PDB entry 7Z8Q | electron microscopy, 4.08 A resolution (low resolution: residue-level contacts below are approximate; hydrogen-bond / salt-bridge calls are withheld) | chains a and b of the 5 polymer chains in the assembly

Chain a (and b):
Molecule: DNA-directed RNA polymerase subunit alpha
Organism: Mycobacterium tuberculosis H37Rv
Notes: EC 2.7.7.6; chain b of this document is another copy of the same molecule, construct and numbering; everything in this record applies to it too
UniProt: P9WGZ1 (RPOA_MYCTU); numbering as in UniProt (aligned over 1-347)
Sequence (347 residues; row label = number of the first residue in the row):
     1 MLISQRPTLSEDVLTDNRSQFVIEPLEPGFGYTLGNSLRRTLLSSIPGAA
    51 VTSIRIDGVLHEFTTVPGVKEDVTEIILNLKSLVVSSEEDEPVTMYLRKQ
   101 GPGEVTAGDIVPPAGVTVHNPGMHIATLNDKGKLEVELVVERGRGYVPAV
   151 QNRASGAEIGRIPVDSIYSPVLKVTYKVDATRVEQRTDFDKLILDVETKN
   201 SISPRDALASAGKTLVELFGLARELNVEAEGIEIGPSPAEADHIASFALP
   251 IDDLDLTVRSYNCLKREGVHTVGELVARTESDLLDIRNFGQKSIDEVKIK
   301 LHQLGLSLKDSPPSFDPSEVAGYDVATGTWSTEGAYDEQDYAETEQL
Not modelled in the structure: 1-3, 227-347 (chain b: 1-2, 233-347)

Interface between chain a and chain b:
Contacting residue pairs (49; chain a residue first):
  Q5(a) with R144(b)
  T8(a) with L221(b)
  L9(a) with L221(b)
  E27(a) with S44(b); S45(b); R144(b)
  G29(a) with R40(b)
  F30(a) with R40(b); T41(b); L218(b)
  T33(a) with N36(b); S37(b); R40(b)
  L34(a) with L218(b); F219(b)
  S37(a) with T33(b)
  R40(a) with G29(b); T33(b)
  R144(a) with I3(b); Q5(b)
  E184(a) with Q151(b)
  Q185(a) with Q151(b)
  R186(a) with E141(b); R142(b); G143(b); Q151(b)
  R205(a) with L225(b)
  D206(a) with N226(b)
  A209(a) with A222(b); N226(b)
  G212(a) with A222(b)
  K213(a) with R223(b); E228(b); A229(b)
  T214(a) with E230(b)
  L215(a) with F219(b)
  V216(a) with F219(b)
  E217(a) with G231(b)
  L218(a) with F30(b); L34(b)
  F219(a) with L34(b); S37(b); L215(b); V216(b); F219(b)
  L221(a) with T8(b)
  A222(a) with L208(b)
  R223(a) with K213(b)
  N226(a) with R205(b)
Also at the interface, not in a pair above, chain a (39 interface residues in all): S4, S10, L38, T41, S45, P47, L208, S210, G220, L225
Also at the interface, not in a pair above, chain b (40 interface residues in all): L26, E27, Y32, A209, G220, I232

Overview:
39 residues of chain a face 40 of chain b across their interface.
Chain a and chain b are both DNA-directed RNA polymerase subunit alpha (Mycobacterium tuberculosis H37Rv); the
structure, Cryo-EM structure of Mycobacterium tuberculosis RNA polymerase core, was determined by electron
microscopy together with 7ZF2, 7Q4U, 7Q59 and 7PP4 from the same study.
